PDB entry 5ZCS | electron microscopy, 4.90 A resolution (low resolution: residue-level contacts below are approximate; hydrogen-bond / salt-bridge calls are withheld) | chains A and G of the 8 polymer chains in the assembly

== Chain A ==
Protein: Serine/threonine-protein kinase mTOR
From: Homo sapiens
Notes: EC 2.7.11.1
UniProtKB: P42345 (MTOR_HUMAN); residues 1-2549 here = UniProt positions 1-2549
Amino-acid sequence (2549 residues; each row starts with the number of its first residue):
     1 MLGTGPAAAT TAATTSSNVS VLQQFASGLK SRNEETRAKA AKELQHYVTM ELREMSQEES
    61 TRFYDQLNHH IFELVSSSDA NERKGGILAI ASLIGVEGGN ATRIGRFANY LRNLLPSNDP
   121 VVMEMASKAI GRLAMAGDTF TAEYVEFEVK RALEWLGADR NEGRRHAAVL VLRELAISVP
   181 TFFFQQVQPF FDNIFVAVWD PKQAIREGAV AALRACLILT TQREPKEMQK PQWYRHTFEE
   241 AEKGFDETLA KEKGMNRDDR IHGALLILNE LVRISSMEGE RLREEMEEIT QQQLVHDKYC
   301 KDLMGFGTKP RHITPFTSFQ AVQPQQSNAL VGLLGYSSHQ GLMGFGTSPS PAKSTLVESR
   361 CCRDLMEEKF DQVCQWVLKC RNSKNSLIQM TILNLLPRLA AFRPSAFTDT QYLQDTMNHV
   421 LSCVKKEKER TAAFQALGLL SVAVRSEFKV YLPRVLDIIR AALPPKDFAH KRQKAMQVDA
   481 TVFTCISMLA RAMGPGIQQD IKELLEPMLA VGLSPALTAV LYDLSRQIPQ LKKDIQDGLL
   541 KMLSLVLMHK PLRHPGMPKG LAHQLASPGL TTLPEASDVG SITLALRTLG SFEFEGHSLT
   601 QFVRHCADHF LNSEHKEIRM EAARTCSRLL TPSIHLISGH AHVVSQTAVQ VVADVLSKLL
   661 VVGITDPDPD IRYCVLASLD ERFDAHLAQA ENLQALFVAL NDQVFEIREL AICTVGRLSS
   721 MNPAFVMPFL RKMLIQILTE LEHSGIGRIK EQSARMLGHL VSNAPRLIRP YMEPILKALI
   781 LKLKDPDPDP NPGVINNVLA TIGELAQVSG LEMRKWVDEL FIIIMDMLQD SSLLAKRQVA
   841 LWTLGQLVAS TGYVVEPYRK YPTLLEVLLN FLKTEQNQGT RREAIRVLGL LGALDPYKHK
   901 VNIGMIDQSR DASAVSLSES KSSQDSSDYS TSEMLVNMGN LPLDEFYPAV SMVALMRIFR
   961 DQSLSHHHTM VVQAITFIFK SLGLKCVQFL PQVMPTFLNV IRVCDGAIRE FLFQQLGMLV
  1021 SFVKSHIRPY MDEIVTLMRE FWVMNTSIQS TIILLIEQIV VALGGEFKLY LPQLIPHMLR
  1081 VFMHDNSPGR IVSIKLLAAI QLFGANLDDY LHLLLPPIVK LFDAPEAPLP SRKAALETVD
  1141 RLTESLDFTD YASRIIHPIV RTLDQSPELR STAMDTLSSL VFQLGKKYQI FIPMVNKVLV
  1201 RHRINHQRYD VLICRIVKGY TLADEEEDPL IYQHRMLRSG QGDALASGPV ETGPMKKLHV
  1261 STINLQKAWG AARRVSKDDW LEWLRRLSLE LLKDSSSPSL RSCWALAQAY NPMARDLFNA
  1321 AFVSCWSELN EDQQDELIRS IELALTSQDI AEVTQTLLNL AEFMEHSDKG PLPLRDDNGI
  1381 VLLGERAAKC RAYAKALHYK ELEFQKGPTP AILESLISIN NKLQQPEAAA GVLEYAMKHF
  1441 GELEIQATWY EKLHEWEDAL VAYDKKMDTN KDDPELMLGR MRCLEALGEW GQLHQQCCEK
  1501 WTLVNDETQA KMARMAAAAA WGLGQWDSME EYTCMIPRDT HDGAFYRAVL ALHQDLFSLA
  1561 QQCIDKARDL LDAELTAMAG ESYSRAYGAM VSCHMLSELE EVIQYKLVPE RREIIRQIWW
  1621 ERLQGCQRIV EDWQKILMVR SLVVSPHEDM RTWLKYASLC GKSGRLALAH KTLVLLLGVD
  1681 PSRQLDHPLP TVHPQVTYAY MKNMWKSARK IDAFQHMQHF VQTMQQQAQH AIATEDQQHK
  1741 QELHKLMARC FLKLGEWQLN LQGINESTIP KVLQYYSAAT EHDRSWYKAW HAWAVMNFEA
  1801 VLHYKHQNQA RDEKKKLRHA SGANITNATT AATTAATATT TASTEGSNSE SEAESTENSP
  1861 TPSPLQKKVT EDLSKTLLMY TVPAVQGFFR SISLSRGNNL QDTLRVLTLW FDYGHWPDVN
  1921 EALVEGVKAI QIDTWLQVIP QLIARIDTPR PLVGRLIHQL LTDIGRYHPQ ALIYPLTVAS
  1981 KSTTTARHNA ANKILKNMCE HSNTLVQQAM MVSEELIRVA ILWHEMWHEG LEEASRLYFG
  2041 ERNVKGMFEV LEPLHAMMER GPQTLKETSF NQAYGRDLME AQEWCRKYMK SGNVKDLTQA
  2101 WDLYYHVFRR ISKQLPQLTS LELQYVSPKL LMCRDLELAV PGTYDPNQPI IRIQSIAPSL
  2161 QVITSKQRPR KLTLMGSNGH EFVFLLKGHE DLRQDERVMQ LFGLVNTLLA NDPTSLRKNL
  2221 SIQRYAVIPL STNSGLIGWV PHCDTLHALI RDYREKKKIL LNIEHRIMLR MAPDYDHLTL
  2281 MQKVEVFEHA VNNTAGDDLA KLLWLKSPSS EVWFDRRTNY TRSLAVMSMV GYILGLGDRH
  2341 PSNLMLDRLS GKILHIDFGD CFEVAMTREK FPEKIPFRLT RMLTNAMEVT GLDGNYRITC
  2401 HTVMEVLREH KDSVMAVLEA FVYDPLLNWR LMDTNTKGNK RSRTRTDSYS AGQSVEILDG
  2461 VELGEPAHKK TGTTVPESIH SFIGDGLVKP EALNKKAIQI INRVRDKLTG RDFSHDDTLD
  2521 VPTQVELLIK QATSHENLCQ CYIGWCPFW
Unresolved in the structure: 1-16, 31-36, 54-59, 75-81, 157-161, 224-232, 247-257, 290-355, 381-385, 405-409, 467-477, 492-496, 550-577, 596-598, 634-643, 787-790, 904-932, 1223-1260, 1815-1866, 2437-2491
Swiss-Prot annotation at these positions:
  - region: V2162 to R2168 (G-loop), K2258 to G2296 (Interaction with MLST8), G2335 to N2343 (Catalytic loop), H2355 to T2380 (Activation loop)
  - binding site (1D-myo-inositol hexakisphosphate): K1662, K1702, R1749
  - binding site (ATP): S2165, Q2167, L2185, K2187, E2190, Y2225, G2238, W2239, V2240, T2245, M2345, I2356
  - binding site (Mg(2+)): N2343, D2357
  - modified residue: M1 (N-acetylmethionine), S567 (Phosphoserine), T1162 (Phosphothreonine), K1218 (N6-acetyllysine), S1261 (Phosphoserine), S2159 (Phosphoserine), T2164 (Phosphothreonine), T2173 (Phosphothreonine), T2446 (Phosphothreonine), S2448 (Phosphoserine), S2478 (Phosphoserine), S2481 (Phosphoserine)
  - cross-link: K2066 (Glycyl lysine isopeptide (Lys-Gly) (interchain with G-Cter in ubiquitin))
Reported in the primary citation:
  - conformationally variable residues (domain motion): R1966

== Chain G ==
Protein: Target of rapamycin complex 2 subunit MAPKAP1
From: Homo sapiens
UniProtKB: Q9BPZ7 (SIN1_HUMAN); residues 141-522 carry their UniProt numbers (382 of 522 residues fall inside the UniProt entry; the rest is not from it)
Amino-acid sequence (522 residues; numbered 1 to 522; the number before each row is that of its first residue; X marks 140 residues of unknown identity (built as UNK)):
     1 XXXXXXXXXX XXXXXXXXXX XXXXXXXXXX XXXXXXXXXX XXXXXXXXXX XXXXXXXXXX
    61 XXXXXXXXXX XXXXXXXXXX XXXXXXXXXX XXXXXXXXXX XXXXXXXXXX XXXXXXXXXX
   121 XXXXXXXXXX XXXXXXXXXX ILSVRLEQCP LQLNNPFNEY SKFDGKGHVG TTATKKIDVY
   181 LPLHSSQDRL LPMTVVTMAS ARVQDLIGLI CWQYTSEGRE PKLNDNVSAY CLHIAEDDGE
   241 VDTDFPPLDS NEPIHKFGFS TLALVEKYSS PGLTSKESLF VRINAAHGFS LIQVDNTKVT
   301 MKEILLKAVK RRKGSQKVSG PQYRLEKQSE PNVAVDLDST LESQSAWEFC LVRENSSRAD
   361 GVFEEDSQID IATVQDMLSS HHYKSFKVSM IHRLRFTTDV QLGISGDKVE IDPVTNQKAS
   421 TKFWIKQKPI SIDSDLLCAC DLAEEKSPSH AIFKLTYLSN HDYKHLYFES DAATVNEIVL
   481 KVNYILESRA STARADYFAQ KQRKLNRRTS FSFQKEKKSG QQ
Unresolved in the structure: 1-5, 21-23, 60-64, 79-85, 107-522
Swiss-Prot annotation at these positions:
  - binding site (a 1,2-diacyl-sn-glycero-3-phospho-(1D-myo-inositol-3,4,5-trisphosphate)): R393, K428, K464
  - modified residue: S186 (Phosphoserine), S315 (Phosphoserine), S356 (Phosphoserine), T398 (Phosphothreonine), S510 (Phosphoserine)

== How chain A and chain G interact ==
Interface residues of chain A (facing chain G), 6 residues: V2094, K2095, T2098, Q2099, D2102, Y2105

== Overview ==
Chain A and chain G make no direct contact in this assembly. Curated annotation (UniProt) lists 3 residues
binding 1D-myo-inositol hexakisphosphate, 12 ATP-binding residues and Mg2+-binding residues N2343(A) and
D2357(A) on chain A; 3 residues binding 1,2-diacyl-sn-glycero-3-phospho-(1D-myo-inositol-3,4,5-trisphosphate)
on chain G. The paper reports conformational variability at R1966(A).
Here chain A is Serine/threonine-protein kinase mTOR and chain G is Target of rapamycin complex 2 subunit
MAPKAP1, both from Homo sapiens. Entry 5ZCS (4.9 Angstrom Cryo-EM structure of human mTOR complex 2) was
determined by electron microscopy.
